7F66 - chains C and N of the 15 polymer chains in the assembly; structure by electron microscopy, 2.76 A resolution.

== Chain C ==
Protein: Translation initiation factor eIF-2B subunit beta
Organism: Homo sapiens
UniProtKB: P49770 (EI2BB_HUMAN); residues 1-351 here = UniProt positions 1-351
Amino-acid sequence (351 residues; row label = number of the first residue in the row):
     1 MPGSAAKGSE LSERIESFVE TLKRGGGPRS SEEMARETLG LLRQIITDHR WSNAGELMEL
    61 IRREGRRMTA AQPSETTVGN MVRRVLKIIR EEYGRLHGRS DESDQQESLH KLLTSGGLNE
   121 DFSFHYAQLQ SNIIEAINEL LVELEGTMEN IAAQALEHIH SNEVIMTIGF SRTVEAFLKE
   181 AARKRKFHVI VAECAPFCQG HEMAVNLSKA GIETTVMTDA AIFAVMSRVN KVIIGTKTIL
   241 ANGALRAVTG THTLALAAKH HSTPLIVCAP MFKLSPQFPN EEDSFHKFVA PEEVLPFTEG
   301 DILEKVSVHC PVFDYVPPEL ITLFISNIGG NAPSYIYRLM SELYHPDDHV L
Unresolved in the structure: 1-7, 100-104, 116-119
UniProt features mapped onto this chain:
  - natural variant: V85 (V85E: In VWM2), A127 (A127V: Found in a patient with Rett syndrome-like phenotype; uncertain significance), S171 (S171F: In VWM2), P196 (P196S: In VWM2), G200 (G200V: In VWM2), E213 (E213G: In VWM2), C268 (C268Y: In VWM2), K273 (K273R: In VWM2), V316 (V316D: In VWM2), G329 (G329V: In VWM2)

== Chain N ==
Protein: Eukaryotic translation initiation factor 2 subunit 1
Organism: Homo sapiens
UniProtKB: P05198 (IF2A_HUMAN); residues 0-314 here correspond to UniProt positions 1-315 (UniProt number = residue number + 1)
Amino-acid sequence (315 residues; row label = number of the first residue in the row; numbering starts at 0):
     0 MPGLSCRFYQ HKFPEVEDVV MVNVRSIAEM GAYVSLLEYN NIEGMILLSE LSRRRIRSIN
    60 KLIRIGRNEC VVVIRVDKEK GYIDLSKRRV SPEEAIKCED KFTKSKTVYS ILRHVAEVLE
   120 YTKDEQLESL FQRTAWVFDD KYKRPGYGAY DAFKHAVSDP SILDSLDLNE DEREVLINNI
   180 NRRLTPQAVK IRADIEVACY GYEGIDAVKE ALRAGLNCST ENMPIKINLI APPRYVMTTT
   240 TLERTEGLSV LSQAMAVIKE KIEEKRGVFN VQMEPKVVTD TDETELARQM ERLERENAEV
   300 DGDDDAEEME AKAED
Unresolved in the structure: 0-2, 278-314
UniProt features mapped onto this chain:
  - modified residue: S48 (Phosphoserine), S51 (Phosphoserine), K140 (N6-acetyllysine), S157 (Phosphoserine), T278 (Phosphothreonine), T280 (Phosphothreonine)

== How chain C and chain N interact ==
Contacting residue pairs (17; chain C residue first):
  E92(C) - R53(N)  salt bridge
  R95(C) - R52(N)
  R95(C) - R53(N)
  N132(C) - R53(N)  hydrogen bond (backbone-side chain)
  E135(C) - R53(N)  salt bridge
  A136(C) - R53(N)
  E139(C) - S51(N)  hydrogen bond
  E139(C) - L61(N)
  V142(C) - L61(N)
  V142(C) - R66(N)
  E143(C) - K60(N)
  E145(C) - R63(N)  hydrogen bond (backbone-side chain)
  G146(C) - R63(N)
  E149(C) - R63(N)  salt bridge
  N150(C) - N59(N)  hydrogen bond (side chain-backbone)
  I328(C) - R56(N)
  E342(C) - R56(N)  salt bridge

== In short ==
The interface between chain C and chain N involves 14 residues on one side and 9 on the other, with 4 hydrogen
bonds and 4 salt bridges. Polar contacts include E92(C)-R53(N), E135(C)-R53(N) and E149(C)-R63(N).
Here chain C is Translation initiation factor eIF-2B subunit beta and chain N is Eukaryotic translation
initiation factor 2 subunit 1, both from Homo sapiens. Entry 7F66 (eIF2B-SFSV NSs-1-eIF2) was determined by
electron microscopy (same publication as 7F64, 7F67 and 7VLK).
